Entry 8YHD (electron microscopy, 2.93 A resolution); this record covers chains I and N of the 15 polymer chains in the assembly.

# Chain I
Protein: a protein
Amino-acid sequence (609 residues; each row starts with the number of its first residue):
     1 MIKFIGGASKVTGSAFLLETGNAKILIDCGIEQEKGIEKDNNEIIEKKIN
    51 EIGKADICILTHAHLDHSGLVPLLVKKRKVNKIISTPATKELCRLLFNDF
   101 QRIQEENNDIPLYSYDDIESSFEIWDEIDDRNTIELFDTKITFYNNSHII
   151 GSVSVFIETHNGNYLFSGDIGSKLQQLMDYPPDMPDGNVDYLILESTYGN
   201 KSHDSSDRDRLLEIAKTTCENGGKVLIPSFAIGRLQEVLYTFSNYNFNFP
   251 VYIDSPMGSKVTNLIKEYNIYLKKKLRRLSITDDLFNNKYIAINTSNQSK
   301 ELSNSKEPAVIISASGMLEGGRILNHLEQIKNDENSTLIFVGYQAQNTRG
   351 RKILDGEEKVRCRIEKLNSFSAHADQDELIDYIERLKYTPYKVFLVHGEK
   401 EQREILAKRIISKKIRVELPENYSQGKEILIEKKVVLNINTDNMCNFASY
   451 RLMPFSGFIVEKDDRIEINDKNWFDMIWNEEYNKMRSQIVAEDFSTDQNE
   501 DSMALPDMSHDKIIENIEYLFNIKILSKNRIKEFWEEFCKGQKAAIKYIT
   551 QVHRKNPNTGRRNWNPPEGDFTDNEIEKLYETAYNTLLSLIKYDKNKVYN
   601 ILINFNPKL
Not modelled in the structure: 1-434, 463-464, 491-503

# Chain N
Molecule: 52-nt RNA strand
Sequence (52 nucleotides; row label = number of the first residue in the row; numbers below 1 keep their minus sign (G-11 is residue -11)):
   -11 GAACACCCAAUAGCGAAGCGCACCUAAUUUCGAAUCCAGCAUGAGAAGCU
    39 AA
Not modelled in the structure: -11 to 2, 38-40

# How chain I and chain N interact
Residue-residue contacts (19; chain I residue first):
  Ser527(I) with U17(N), hydrogen bond to the phosphate; U18(N), phosphate contact
  Lys528(I) with U18(N), hydrogen bond to the phosphate; C19(N), salt bridge to the phosphate
  Asn529(I) with U17(N), phosphate contact; U18(N), hydrogen bond to the phosphate
  Arg530(I) with U16(N), salt bridge to the phosphate; U17(N), salt bridge to the phosphate
  Asn556(I) with U13(N), hydrogen bond to the phosphate
  Asn558(I) with C12(N), phosphate contact; U13(N), phosphate contact
  Thr559(I) with C12(N), sugar contact; U13(N), sugar contact
  Arg561(I) with U13(N), sugar contact
  Asn563(I) with A15(N), hydrogen bond to the sugar; U16(N), sugar contact
  Asn565(I) with U16(N), hydrogen bond to the sugar; U17(N), sugar contact
  Lys608(I) with G20(N), salt bridge to the phosphate
Interface residues without a listed pair, chain N (9 interface residues in all): A14

# In short
11 residues of chain I face 9 of chain N across their interface; the contacts include 6 hydrogen bonds and 4
salt bridges. Polar contacts include Asn563(I)-A15(N), Asn565(I)-U16(N) and Ser527(I)-U17(N).
Chain I is a protein and chain N is a 52-nt RNA strand; the structure, Cryo-EM structure of CTR-bound type VII
CRISPR-Cas complex at post-state I, was determined by electron microscopy, deposited together with 8YHE, 8Z4J,
8Z4L, 8Z99, 8Z9C and 8Z9E.
